Entry 7WCY (X-ray diffraction, 2.36 A resolution); this record covers chains A and B of the 3 polymer chains in the assembly.

== Chain A ==
Protein: H-2 class I histocompatibility antigen, K-B alpha chain
From: Mus musculus
UniProt: P01901 (HA1B_MOUSE); residues 1-275 here correspond to UniProt positions 22-296 (UniProt number = residue number + 21)
Sequence (275 residues; each row starts with the number of its first residue):
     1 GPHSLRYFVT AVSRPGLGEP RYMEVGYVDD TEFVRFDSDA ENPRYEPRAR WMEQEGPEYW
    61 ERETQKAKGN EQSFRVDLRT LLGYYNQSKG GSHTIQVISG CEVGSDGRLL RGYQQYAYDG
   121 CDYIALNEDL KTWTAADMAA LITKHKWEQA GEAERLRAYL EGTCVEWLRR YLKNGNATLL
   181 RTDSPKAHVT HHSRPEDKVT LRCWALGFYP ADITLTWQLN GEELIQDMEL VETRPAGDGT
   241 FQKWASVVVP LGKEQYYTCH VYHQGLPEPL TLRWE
Cystine bridges: Cys-101/Cys-164, Cys-203/Cys-259
Ion coordination: Ni2+ site 1: His-145 (shared with 1 residue of chain D); Ni2+ site 2: His-191, Glu-275; Ni2+ site 3: Asp-197 (shared with Glu-36(B) of chain B); Ni2+ site 4: His-260 (shared with 1 residue of chain D)
UniProt features mapped onto this chain:
  - region: Glu-275 (Connecting peptide)
  - glycosylation (N-linked (GlcNAc...) asparagine): Asn-86, Asn-176
What the authors report for this chain:
  - binding site for Ser-val-phe-ala-ile-phe-ala-ala-leu: Tyr-7, Val-9, Glu-24, Tyr-45, Glu-63, Lys-66, Asn-70, Ser-73, Phe-74, Asp-77, Thr-80, Leu-81, Tyr-84, Ile-95, Ser-99, Gln-114, Tyr-116, Tyr-123, Thr-143, Lys-146, Trp-147, Arg-155

== Chain B ==
Protein: Beta-2-microglobulin
From: Mus musculus
UniProt: P01887 (B2MG_MOUSE); residues 1-99 here correspond to UniProt positions 21-119 (UniProt number = residue number + 20)
Sequence (99 residues; numbered 1 to 99; the number before each row is that of its first residue):
     1 IQKTPQIQVY SRHPPENGKP NILNCYVTQF HPPHIEIQML KNGKKIPKVE MSDMSFSKDW
    61 SFYILAHTEF TPTETDTYAC RVKHASMAEP KTVYWDRDM
Cystine bridges: Cys-25/Cys-80
Ion coordination: Ni2+: Glu-36 (shared with Asp-197(A) of chain A)

== How chain A and chain B interact ==
Contacting residue pairs - 55 pairs, chain A then chain B:
  Arg-6(A) with Lys-58(B)
  Phe-8(A) with Phe-56(B)
  Val-9(A) with Phe-56(B)
  Thr-10(A) with Phe-56(B); Phe-62(B)
  Val-12(A) with Pro-33(B), hydrophobic
  Arg-21(A) with Met-54(B)
  Met-23(A) with Met-54(B), hydrophobic
  Tyr-27(A) with Ser-55(B), hydrogen bond; Tyr-63(B), hydrogen bond
  Glu-32(A) with Asp-53(B)
  Arg-35(A) with Ser-52(B); Asp-53(B), salt bridge; Met-54(B), hydrogen bond (side chain-backbone)
  Arg-48(A) with Asp-53(B), salt bridge
  Thr-94(A) with Pro-33(B); Phe-62(B)
  Gln-96(A) with His-31(B); Phe-56(B); Trp-60(B), hydrogen bond (side chain-backbone); Phe-62(B)
  Val-97(A) with Phe-56(B)
  Ile-98(A) with Trp-60(B), hydrophobic
  Gln-115(A) with Lys-58(B), hydrogen bond; Trp-60(B)
  Tyr-116(A) with Trp-60(B)
  Ala-117(A) with Trp-60(B), hydrophobic
  Asp-119(A) with Ile-1(B); His-31(B)
  Gly-120(A) with His-31(B); Trp-60(B)
  Asp-122(A) with Trp-60(B), hydrogen bond
  Thr-190(A) with Met-99(B), hydrogen bond (side chain-backbone)
  His-192(A) with Asp-98(B), salt bridge
  Arg-202(A) with Met-99(B), hydrogen bond (side chain-backbone)
  Trp-204(A) with Met-99(B), hydrogen bond (side chain-backbone)
  Val-231(A) with Gln-8(B)
  Glu-232(A) with Gln-8(B)
  Thr-233(A) with Tyr-26(B)
  Arg-234(A) with Gln-8(B); Tyr-10(B); Tyr-26(B)
  Pro-235(A) with Tyr-10(B), hydrogen bond (backbone-side chain); Asn-24(B); Tyr-26(B); Leu-65(B), hydrophobic
  Ala-236(A) with Arg-12(B), hydrogen bond (backbone-side chain); Asn-24(B), hydrogen bond (backbone-side chain)
  Gly-237(A) with Arg-12(B), hydrogen bond (backbone-side chain)
  Asp-238(A) with Arg-12(B); His-13(B)
  Gln-242(A) with Tyr-10(B); Ser-11(B); Arg-12(B)
  Trp-244(A) with Met-99(B)
Interface residues without a listed pair, chain A (38 interface residues in all): Val-25, Tyr-113, Cys-121
Interface residues without a listed pair, chain B (25 interface residues in all): Lys-3, Ser-57, Asp-59

== In short ==
The interface between chain A and chain B involves 38 residues on one side and 25 on the other; the contacts
include 13 hydrogen bonds and 3 salt bridges. Among the polar pairs are Arg-35(A)/Asp-53(B),
Arg-48(A)/Asp-53(B) and His-192(A)/Asp-98(B). The paper reports a binding site for
Ser-val-phe-ala-ile-phe-ala-ala-leu at Tyr-7(A), Val-9(A) and Glu-24(A) among others.
Chain A is H-2 class I histocompatibility antigen, K-B alpha chain and chain B is Beta-2-microglobulin, both
from Mus musculus; the structure, Crystal Structure of H-2Kb with Cryptosporidium parvum gp40/15 epitope, was
determined by X-ray diffraction.
